PDB entry 1D5Z | X-ray diffraction, 2.00 A resolution | chains A and B of the 4 polymer chains in the assembly

== Chain A ==
Protein: Protein (HLA class II histocompatibility antigen)
From: Homo sapiens
Notes: fragment: dr alpha chain, extracellular domain
UniProtKB: P01903 (HA2R_HUMAN); residues 1-181 here correspond to UniProt positions 26-206 (UniProt number = residue number + 25)
Amino-acid sequence (181 residues; row label = number of the first residue in the row):
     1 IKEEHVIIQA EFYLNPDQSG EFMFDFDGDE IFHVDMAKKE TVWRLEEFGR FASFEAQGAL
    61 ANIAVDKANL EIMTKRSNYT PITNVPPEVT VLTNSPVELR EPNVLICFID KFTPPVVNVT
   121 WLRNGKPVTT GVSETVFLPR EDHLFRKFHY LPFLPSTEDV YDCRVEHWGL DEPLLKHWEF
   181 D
Not modelled in the structure: 1-2, 181
Disulfides: C107-C163
Curated features (UniProtKB/Swiss-Prot):
  - region: E179 to D181 (Connecting peptide)
  - site: Q9 (Self- and pathogen-derived peptide antigen), G49 (Self-peptide antigen), F51 (Self- and pathogen-derived peptide antigen), A52 (Self-peptide antigen), S53 (Self- and pathogen-derived peptide antigen), E55 (Pathogen-derived peptide antigen), N62 (Self- and pathogen-derived peptide antigen), N69 (Pathogen-derived peptide antigen), R76 (Self- and pathogen-derived peptide antigen)
  - glycosylation (N-linked (GlcNAc...) asparagine): N78, N118

== Chain B ==
Protein: Protein (HLA class II histocompatibility antigen)
From: Homo sapiens
Notes: fragment: dr-4 beta chain, extracellular domain
UniProtKB: P13760 (HB2H_HUMAN); residues 1-192 here correspond to UniProt positions 30-221 (UniProt number = residue number + 29)
Amino-acid sequence (192 residues; each row starts with the number of its first residue):
     1 GDTRPRFLEQ VKHECHFFNG TERVRFLDRY FYHQEEYVRF DSDVGEYRAV TELGRPDAEY
    61 WNSQKDLLEQ KRAAVDTYCR HNYGVGESFT VQRRVYPEVT VYPAKTQPLQ HHNLLVCSVN
   121 GFYPGSIEVR WFRNGQEEKT GVVSTGLIQN GDWTFQTLVM LETVPRSGEV YTCQVEHPSL
   181 TSPLTVEWRA RS
Not modelled in the structure: 105-113, 191-192
Disulfides: C15-C79, C117-C173

== Interface between chain A and chain B ==
Residue-residue contacts - 128 pairs, chain A then chain B:
  E3(A) - H16(B)  salt bridge
  E3(A) - F17(B)
  E3(A) - F18(B)
  E4(A) - F17(B)  hydrogen bond (backbone-backbone)
  E4(A) - F18(B)
  E4(A) - N19(B)  hydrogen bond (side chain-backbone)
  E4(A) - G20(B)  hydrogen bond (side chain-backbone)
  H5(A) - C15(B)
  H5(A) - H16(B)
  H5(A) - F17(B)  hydrogen bond (backbone-backbone)
  H5(A) - V91(B)
  V6(A) - C15(B)
  V6(A) - H16(B)
  I7(A) - H13(B)
  I7(A) - E14(B)
  I7(A) - C15(B)  hydrogen bond (backbone-backbone)
  I7(A) - F17(B)  hydrophobic
  I8(A) - K12(B)
  I8(A) - H13(B)
  I8(A) - E14(B)
  Q9(A) - V11(B)
  Q9(A) - K12(B)
  Q9(A) - H13(B)  hydrogen bond (backbone-backbone)
  Q9(A) - Y78(B)  hydrogen bond
  A10(A) - V11(B)
  E11(A) - Q10(B)
  E11(A) - V11(B)  hydrogen bond (backbone-backbone)
  E11(A) - H13(B)  salt bridge
  F12(A) - L8(B)  hydrophobic
  F12(A) - E9(B)
  Y13(A) - F7(B)
  Y13(A) - L8(B)
  Y13(A) - E9(B)  hydrogen bond (backbone-backbone)
  L14(A) - R6(B)
  L14(A) - F7(B)
  L14(A) - L8(B)  hydrophobic
  N15(A) - R6(B)
  N15(A) - F7(B)  hydrogen bond (backbone-backbone)
  P16(A) - P5(B)
  P16(A) - R6(B)
  D17(A) - R6(B)  salt bridge
  F24(A) - Y78(B)
  F24(A) - N82(B)
  F26(A) - T90(B)
  F26(A) - V91(B)
  F26(A) - Y123(B)
  F26(A) - W153(B)  hydrophobic
  D27(A) - Q149(B)  hydrogen bond (backbone-side chain)
  G28(A) - Q149(B)
  D29(A) - Y123(B)
  D29(A) - Q149(B)  hydrogen bond
  D29(A) - W153(B)
  E30(A) - W153(B)  hydrogen bond (backbone-side chain)
  I31(A) - W153(B)  hydrophobic
  R44(A) - G151(B)  hydrogen bond (side chain-backbone)
  R44(A) - D152(B)
  R44(A) - W153(B)
  L45(A) - R93(B)
  L45(A) - D152(B)
  L45(A) - W153(B)  hydrophobic
  F48(A) - F89(B)  hydrophobic
  F48(A) - W153(B)
  F51(A) - F89(B)  hydrophobic
  A52(A) - V85(B)  hydrophobic
  A52(A) - F89(B)  hydrophobic
  D66(A) - E9(B)
  D66(A) - V11(B)
  N69(A) - E9(B)
  L70(A) - F7(B)
  L70(A) - L8(B)
  L70(A) - E9(B)
  L70(A) - Y32(B)  hydrophobic
  M73(A) - E9(B)
  M73(A) - Y32(B)  hydrophobic
  M73(A) - Y37(B)
  M73(A) - L53(B)
  M73(A) - D57(B)
  T74(A) - F7(B)
  T74(A) - Y32(B)
  R76(A) - L53(B)  hydrogen bond (side chain-backbone)
  R76(A) - P56(B)
  R76(A) - D57(B)  salt bridge
  S77(A) - Y32(B)  hydrogen bond
  S77(A) - L53(B)
  Y79(A) - F7(B)
  T80(A) - F7(B)
  T80(A) - Y32(B)  hydrogen bond (backbone-side chain)
  T80(A) - H33(B)  hydrogen bond (backbone-side chain)
  P81(A) - P5(B)  hydrophobic
  P81(A) - R6(B)
  P81(A) - F7(B)  hydrophobic
  P81(A) - H33(B)
  I82(A) - R6(B)  hydrogen bond (backbone-backbone)
  I82(A) - H33(B)  hydrogen bond (backbone-side chain)
  V85(A) - Q34(B)
  L92(A) - I148(B)  hydrophobic
  L92(A) - Q156(B)
  T93(A) - Q156(B)  hydrogen bond (backbone-side chain)
  N94(A) - N120(B)  hydrogen bond (backbone-side chain)
  N94(A) - N150(B)
  N94(A) - D152(B)
  N94(A) - Q156(B)
  P96(A) - T100(B)
  P96(A) - S118(B)
  P96(A) - N120(B)
  I106(A) - N150(B)
  T113(A) - L8(B)
  T113(A) - Q34(B)
  P115(A) - L8(B)
  P139(A) - K12(B)
  R140(A) - K12(B)  hydrogen bond (backbone-side chain)
  H143(A) - Q10(B)  hydrogen bond (backbone-side chain)
  H143(A) - K12(B)
  H143(A) - R29(B)
  H143(A) - F31(B)
  H143(A) - Q34(B)
  L144(A) - Q34(B)
  F145(A) - L8(B)  hydrophobic
  F145(A) - Q10(B)
  R146(A) - Q149(B)  hydrogen bond
  F148(A) - Q149(B)
  F148(A) - N150(B)
  F148(A) - G151(B)
  Y150(A) - N150(B)  hydrogen bond (side chain-backbone)
  Y150(A) - G151(B)  hydrogen bond (side chain-backbone)
  Y150(A) - D152(B)
  W168(A) - D2(B)  hydrogen bond (side chain-backbone)
  W168(A) - R6(B)
Also at the interface, not in a pair above, chain A (62 interface residues in all): E47, N62, S95, E98, P114, T135, D142
Also at the interface, not in a pair above, chain B (51 interface residues in all): R4, Y30, Y83, S88, Y102, T154, F155

== In short ==
The interface between chain A and chain B involves 62 residues on one side and 51 on the other; the contacts
include 28 hydrogen bonds and 4 salt bridges. Among the polar pairs are E3(A)-H16(B), E11(A)-H13(B) and
D17(A)-R6(B).
Here chain A is Protein (HLA class II histocompatibility antigen) and chain B is Protein (HLA class II
histocompatibility antigen), both from Homo sapiens. Entry 1D5Z (X-ray crystal structure of HLA-DR4 complexed
with peptidomimetic and seb) was determined by X-ray diffraction (same publication as 1D5M, 1D5X and 1D6E).
